3VRJ - chains A and B of the 3 polymer chains in the assembly; structure by X-ray diffraction, 1.90 A resolution.

# Chain A
Molecule: HLA class I histocompatibility antigen, B-57 alpha chain
Source organism: Homo sapiens
Reference sequence: P18465 (1B57_HUMAN); residues 1-276 here correspond to UniProt positions 25-300 (UniProt number = residue number + 24)
Sequence (276 residues; row label = number of the first residue in the row):
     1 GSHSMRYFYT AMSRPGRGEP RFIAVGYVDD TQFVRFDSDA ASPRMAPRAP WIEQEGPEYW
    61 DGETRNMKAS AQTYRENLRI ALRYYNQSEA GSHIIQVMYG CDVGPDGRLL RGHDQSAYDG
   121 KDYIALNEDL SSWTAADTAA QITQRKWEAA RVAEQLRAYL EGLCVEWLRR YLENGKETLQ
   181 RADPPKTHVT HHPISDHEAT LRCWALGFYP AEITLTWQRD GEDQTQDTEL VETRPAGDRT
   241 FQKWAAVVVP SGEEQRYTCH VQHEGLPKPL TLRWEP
Not modelled in the structure: 1
Cystine bridges: C101-C164, C203-C259
Small-molecule neighbours: Abacavir (1KX; {(1S,4R)-4-[2-amino-6-(cyclopropylamino)-9H-purin-9-yl]cyclopent-2-en-1-yl}methanol): Y9, Y74, I95, V97, Y99, D114, Q115, S116, A117, Y123, I124, W147, L156
What the authors report for this chain:
  - binding site for Abacavir: Y74, I95, V97, Y99, D114, S116, Y123, I124, W147
  - specificity-determining residues: V97, S116 (proposed by the authors, not directly observed)

# Chain B
Molecule: Beta-2-microglobulin
Source organism: Homo sapiens
Reference sequence: P61769 (B2MG_HUMAN); residues 1-99 here correspond to UniProt positions 21-119 (UniProt number = residue number + 20)
Sequence (100 residues; row label = number of the first residue in the row; numbering starts at 0):
     0 MIQRTPKIQV YSRHPAENGK SNFLNCYVSG FHPSDIEVDL LKNGERIEKV EHSDLSFSKD
    60 WSFYLLYYTE FTPTEKDEYA CRVNHVTLSQ PKIVKWDRDM
Not modelled in the structure: 0
Differences from the reference sequence: expression tag (0)
Cystine bridges: C25-C80
Swiss-Prot annotation at these positions:
  - modified residue: Q2 (Pyrrolidone carboxylic acid)
  - glycosylation: I1 (N-linked (Glc) (glycation) isoleucine), K19 (N-linked (Glc) (glycation) lysine), K41 (N-linked (Glc) (glycation) lysine), K48 (N-linked (Glc) (glycation) lysine), K58 (N-linked (Glc) (glycation) lysine), K91 (N-linked (Glc) (glycation) lysine), K94 (N-linked (Glc) (glycation) lysine)

# Chain A / chain B interface
Contacting residue pairs (58; chain A residue first):
  F8(A) - S55(B)
  F8(A) - F56(B)  hydrophobic
  Y9(A) - F56(B)
  T10(A) - F56(B)
  T10(A) - F62(B)
  M12(A) - S33(B)
  M12(A) - D34(B)
  R17(A) - D34(B)  salt bridge
  I23(A) - L54(B)
  V25(A) - D53(B)
  V25(A) - L54(B)
  V25(A) - S55(B)
  Y27(A) - S55(B)
  Y27(A) - Y63(B)  hydrogen bond
  Q32(A) - D53(B)  hydrogen bond
  R35(A) - D53(B)  salt bridge
  R48(A) - D53(B)  salt bridge
  I94(A) - P32(B)  hydrophobic
  I94(A) - S33(B)
  Q96(A) - H31(B)  hydrogen bond
  Q96(A) - F56(B)
  Q96(A) - W60(B)  hydrogen bond (side chain-backbone)
  Q96(A) - F62(B)
  V97(A) - F56(B)
  M98(A) - K58(B)
  M98(A) - W60(B)  hydrophobic
  Q115(A) - W60(B)
  S116(A) - W60(B)
  A117(A) - W60(B)  hydrophobic
  D119(A) - I1(B)
  D119(A) - H31(B)
  G120(A) - H31(B)
  G120(A) - W60(B)
  K121(A) - I1(B)
  D122(A) - W60(B)  hydrogen bond
  H192(A) - D98(B)  salt bridge
  R202(A) - D98(B)  hydrogen bond (side chain-backbone)
  R202(A) - M99(B)
  W204(A) - D98(B)
  W204(A) - M99(B)
  L206(A) - P14(B)  hydrophobic
  V231(A) - Q8(B)
  E232(A) - K6(B)  salt bridge
  E232(A) - Q8(B)  hydrogen bond (backbone-side chain)
  R234(A) - Q8(B)  hydrogen bond
  R234(A) - Y10(B)
  R234(A) - M99(B)  hydrogen bond (side chain-backbone)
  P235(A) - Y10(B)  hydrogen bond (backbone-side chain)
  P235(A) - Y26(B)
  A236(A) - R12(B)  hydrogen bond (backbone-side chain)
  A236(A) - N24(B)  hydrogen bond (backbone-side chain)
  G237(A) - R12(B)  hydrogen bond (backbone-side chain)
  G237(A) - L65(B)
  D238(A) - R12(B)
  Q242(A) - Y10(B)
  Q242(A) - S11(B)  hydrogen bond (side chain-backbone)
  Q242(A) - R12(B)  hydrogen bond (side chain-backbone)
  W244(A) - M99(B)  hydrogen bond (side chain-backbone)
Interface residues without a listed pair, chain A (36 interface residues in all): T233
Interface residues without a listed pair, chain B (26 interface residues in all): H13, R97

# In short
36 residues of chain A and 26 residues of chain B are in contact; the contacts include 16 hydrogen bonds and 5
salt bridges. Among the polar pairs are R17(A)-D34(B), R35(A)-D53(B) and R48(A)-D53(B). From the paper: a
binding site for Abacavir at Y74(A), I95(A) and V97(A) among others; specificity determinants V97(A) and
S116(A).
Chain A is HLA class I histocompatibility antigen, B-57 alpha chain and chain B is Beta-2-microglobulin, both
from Homo sapiens; the structure, HLA-B*57:01-LTTKLTNTNI in complex with abacavir, was determined by X-ray
diffraction, deposited together with 3VRI.
